Entry 4ICG (X-ray diffraction, 2.92 A resolution); this record covers chains B and A of the 4 polymer chains in the assembly.

Chain B (and A):
Protein: DNA-binding protein H-NS
Source organism: Salmonella enterica subsp. enterica serovar Typhimurium str. LT2
Notes: fragment: N-terminal domain; engineered mutation(s): S2G; chain A of this document is another copy of the same molecule, construct and numbering; everything in this record applies to it too
UniProt: P0A1S2 (HNS_SALTY); residues 3-46 here = UniProt positions 3-46
Sequence (46 residues; each row starts with the number of its first residue):
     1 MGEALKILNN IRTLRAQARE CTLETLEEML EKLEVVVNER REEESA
Disordered / not traced: 1-2
Modified / non-standard residues: Mse-1 (selenomethionine); Mse-29 (selenomethionine; parent Met)
Sequence notes: expression tag (1-2)
Swiss-Prot annotation at these positions:
  - site: Arg-12 (Interacts with Hha)
  - mutagenesis: Ile-11 (I11A: No longer binds Hha or YdgT, slightly altered DNA-binding, wild-type self-association. Derepression of some H-NS-regulated genes, acts similarly to an hha deletion strain), Arg-12 (R12A: No longer binds Hha, still able to bind YdgT; R12H: No longer binds Hha or YdgT, slightly altered DNA-binding, may self associate into longer than wild-type filaments. Derepression), Cys-21 (C21S: No effect on DNA-binding or physical properties)
Reported in the primary citation:
  - mutagenesis - I11A: abolished binding to Hemolysin expression modulating protein (Involved in environmental regulation of virulence factors)

Interface between chain B and chain A:
Contacting residue pairs (61; chain B residue first):
  Glu-3(B) / Gln-17(A)
  Glu-3(B) / Glu-20(A)
  Glu-3(B) / Cys-21(A)
  Ala-4(B) / Gln-17(A)
  Leu-5(B) / Leu-14(A)
  Leu-5(B) / Gln-17(A)  hydrogen bond (backbone-side chain)
  Leu-5(B) / Ala-18(A)
  Leu-5(B) / Mse-29(A)  hydrophobic
  Leu-8(B) / Mse-29(A)  hydrophobic
  Asn-9(B) / Thr-25(A)
  Asn-9(B) / Glu-28(A)  hydrogen bond
  Asn-9(B) / Mse-29(A)
  Asn-9(B) / Lys-32(A)  hydrogen bond
  Ile-11(B) / Lys-32(A)
  Ile-11(B) / Val-36(A)  hydrophobic
  Leu-14(B) / Lys-32(A)
  Leu-14(B) / Leu-33(A)
  Leu-14(B) / Val-36(A)  hydrophobic
  Arg-15(B) / Glu-39(A)  salt bridge
  Gln-17(B) / Glu-3(A)
  Gln-17(B) / Leu-5(A)
  Ala-18(B) / Val-36(A)  hydrophobic
  Ala-18(B) / Arg-40(A)
  Arg-19(B) / Arg-40(A)
  Glu-20(B) / Glu-3(A)  hydrogen bond (side chain-backbone)
  Cys-21(B) / Leu-5(A)  hydrophobic
  Cys-21(B) / Arg-40(A)  hydrogen bond (backbone-side chain)
  Thr-22(B) / Arg-40(A)
  Leu-23(B) / Arg-40(A)
  Thr-25(B) / Asn-9(A)
  Leu-26(B) / Val-37(A)  hydrophobic
  Leu-26(B) / Arg-40(A)
  Glu-27(B) / Arg-41(A)  salt bridge
  Glu-28(B) / Asn-9(A)  hydrogen bond
  Mse-29(B) / Leu-5(A)  hydrophobic
  Mse-29(B) / Leu-8(A)  hydrophobic
  Mse-29(B) / Asn-9(A)
  Leu-30(B) / Leu-30(A)  hydrophobic
  Leu-30(B) / Leu-33(A)  hydrophobic
  Leu-30(B) / Val-37(A)  hydrophobic
  Lys-32(B) / Leu-8(A)
  Lys-32(B) / Asn-9(A)  hydrogen bond
  Lys-32(B) / Ile-11(A)
  Lys-32(B) / Leu-14(A)
  Leu-33(B) / Leu-30(A)  hydrophobic
  Leu-33(B) / Leu-33(A)  hydrophobic
  Val-36(B) / Ile-11(A)  hydrophobic
  Val-36(B) / Leu-14(A)  hydrophobic
  Val-36(B) / Ala-18(A)  hydrophobic
  Val-37(B) / Leu-26(A)  hydrophobic
  Val-37(B) / Leu-30(A)  hydrophobic
  Glu-39(B) / Arg-15(A)  salt bridge
  Arg-40(B) / Ala-18(A)  hydrogen bond (side chain-backbone)
  Arg-40(B) / Arg-19(A)  hydrogen bond (side chain-backbone)
  Arg-40(B) / Cys-21(A)  hydrogen bond (side chain-backbone)
  Arg-40(B) / Leu-23(A)
  Arg-40(B) / Leu-26(A)
  Arg-41(B) / Glu-27(A)  salt bridge
  Arg-41(B) / Leu-30(A)
  Glu-43(B) / Arg-19(A)  salt bridge
  Glu-44(B) / Leu-23(A)
Interface residues without a listed pair, chain B (33 interface residues in all): Lys-6, Glu-34, Ser-45
Interface residues without a listed pair, chain A (29 interface residues in all): Asn-10, Thr-22, Glu-34

Summary:
The interface between chain B and chain A involves 33 residues on one side and 29 on the other; the contacts
include 10 hydrogen bonds and 5 salt bridges. Polar pairs include Arg-15(B)/Glu-39(A), Glu-27(B)/Arg-41(A) and
Glu-43(B)/Arg-19(A). The paper reports that I11A of chain B abolishes binding to Hemolysin expression
modulating protein (Involved in environmental regulation of virulence factors).
Both chains are DNA-binding protein H-NS (Salmonella enterica subsp. enterica serovar Typhimurium str. LT2).
Entry 4ICG (N-terminal dimerization domain of H-NS in complex with Hha (Salmonella Typhimurium)) was
determined by X-ray diffraction.
